PDB entry 3FR4 | X-ray diffraction, 2.16 A resolution | chain A

[Chain A]
Molecule: Fatty acid-binding protein, adipocyte
Source organism: Homo sapiens
Reference sequence: P15090 (FABP4_HUMAN); residues 0-131 here correspond to UniProt positions 1-132 (UniProt number = residue number + 1)
Sequence (132 residues; row label = number of the first residue in the row; numbering starts at 0):
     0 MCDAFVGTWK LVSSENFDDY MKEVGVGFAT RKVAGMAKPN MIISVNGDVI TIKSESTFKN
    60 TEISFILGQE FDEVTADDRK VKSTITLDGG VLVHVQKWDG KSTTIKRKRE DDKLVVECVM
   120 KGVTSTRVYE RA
Not modelled in the structure: 0
Ligand contacts: F8A (9-[2-(trifluoromethyl)benzyl]-2,3,4,9-tetrahydro-1H-carbazole-8-carboxylic acid): Phe16, Tyr19, Met20, Val25, Ala33, Ala36, Pro38, Ser53, Ser55, Phe57, Lys58, Thr60, Ala75, Asp76, Arg78, Ile104, Val115, Cys117, Arg126, Tyr128

[In short]
Ligands of chain A: compound F8A.
Chain A is Fatty acid-binding protein, adipocyte (Homo sapiens); the structure, N-Benzyl-indolo carboxylic
acids: Design and synthesis of potent and selective adipocyte Fatty-Acid Binding Protein (A-FABP) inhibitors,
was determined by X-ray diffraction together with 3FR2 and 3FR5 from the same study.
